PDB entry 6UNS | X-ray diffraction, 2.30 A resolution | chain A

[Chain A]
Protein: Activin receptor type-1
Organism: Homo sapiens
Notes: EC 2.7.11.30; fragment: Kinase domain
UniProtKB: Q04771 (ACVR1_HUMAN); residues 201-499 here = UniProt positions 201-499
Chain sequence (330 residues; numbered 170 to 499; the number before each row is that of its first residue):
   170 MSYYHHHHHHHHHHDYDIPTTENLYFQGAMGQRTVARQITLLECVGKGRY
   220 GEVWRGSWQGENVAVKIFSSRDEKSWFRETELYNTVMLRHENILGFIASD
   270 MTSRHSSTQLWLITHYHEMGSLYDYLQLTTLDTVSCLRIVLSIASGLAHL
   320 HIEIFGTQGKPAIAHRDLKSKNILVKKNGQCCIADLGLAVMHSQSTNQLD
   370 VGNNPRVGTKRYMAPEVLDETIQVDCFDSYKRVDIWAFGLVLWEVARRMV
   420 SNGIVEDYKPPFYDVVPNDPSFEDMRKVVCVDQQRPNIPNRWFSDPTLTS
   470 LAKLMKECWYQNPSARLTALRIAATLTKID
Not modelled in the structure: 170-203, 274-275, 324-326, 497-499
Differences from the reference sequence: initiating methionine (170); expression tag (171-200); engineered mutation Ala492 (Lys in Q04771), Ala493 (Lys in Q04771)
Residues lining bound ligands: LDN (4-[6-(4-piperazin-1-ylphenyl)pyrazolo[1,5-a]pyrimidin-3-yl]quinoline): Val214, Val222, Ala233, Lys235, Leu263, Thr283, His284, Tyr285, His286, Glu287, Met288, Gly289, Ser290, Asp293, Leu297, Lys340, Asn341, Leu343, Ala353, Asp354
UniProt features mapped onto this chain:
  - active site: Asp336 (Proton acceptor)
  - binding site (ATP): Val214 to Val222, Lys235
Reported in the primary citation:
  - mutagenesis - K492A/K493A: unchanged stability
  - mutagenesis - K493A: abolished binding to BMPR2
  - mutagenesis - K492A/K493A: abolished binding to BMPR2KD
  - mutagenesis - R485E/R490E/K497E: decreased binding to BMPR2KD
  - mutagenesis - K493A: unchanged catalytic activity
  - mutagenesis - F246R, K493A: decreased signaling in response to BMP4

[Summary]
Chain A binds compound LDN. From UniProt: active-site residue Asp336 and 10 ATP-binding residues. The paper
reports that F246R and K493A reduce signaling in response to BMP4; K493A abolishes binding to BMPR2.
Chain A is Activin receptor type-1 (Homo sapiens); the structure, Kinase domain of ALK2-K492A/K493A with
LDN-193189, was determined by X-ray diffraction, deposited together with 6UNP, 6UNQ and 6UNR.
